PDB entry 1I9T | X-ray diffraction, 1.70 A resolution | chain A

== Chain A ==
Molecule: mRNA capping enzyme
From: Mus musculus
Notes: EC 3.1.3.33; fragment: tpase domain (residues 1-210)
Reference sequence: O55236 (MCE1_MOUSE); residue numbers follow UniProt; this construct covers 1-210
Amino-acid sequence (210 residues; each row starts with the number of its first residue):
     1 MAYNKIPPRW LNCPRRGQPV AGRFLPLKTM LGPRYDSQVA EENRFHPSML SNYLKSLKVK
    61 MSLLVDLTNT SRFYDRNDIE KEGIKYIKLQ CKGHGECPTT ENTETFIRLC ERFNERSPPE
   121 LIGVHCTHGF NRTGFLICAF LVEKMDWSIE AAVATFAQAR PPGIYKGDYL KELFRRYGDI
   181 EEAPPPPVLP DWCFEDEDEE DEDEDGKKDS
Not modelled in the structure: 1-4, 195-210
Construct notes: modified residue (126)
Modified / non-standard residues: Cys126 (s-hydroxycysteine; CSO)
Curated features (UniProtKB/Swiss-Prot):
  - active site: Cys126 (Phosphocysteine intermediate)
  - mutagenesis: Asp36 (D36A: No effect), Asp66 (D66A: Decrease of >90% of TPase activity), Cys110 (C110S: No effect), His125 (H125A: Decrease of 55-60% of TPase activity), Cys126 (C126S: Loss of TPase activity), Arg132 (R132A: Loss of TPase activity), Thr133 (T133A: Decrease of 55-60% of TPase activity), Cys138 (C138S: No effect), Asp168 (D168A: No effect)
Reported in the primary citation:
  - conformationally variable residues (order/disorder transition): Asn114 to Pro118
  - post-translational modification sites: Cys126
  - binding site for cacodylate ion: Cys193
  - catalytic residues: His128, Arg132 (proposed by the authors, not directly observed)
  - mutagenesis - N131A, R132A: abolished growth
  - mutagenesis - R9A, D66A, R72A, Q90L/H94A, H125A, T133A, Y165A: unchanged growth
  - mutagenesis - Y74A, H128A, R160A: decreased growth
  - mutagenesis - D66A: decreased catalytic activity

== Summary ==
From UniProt: active-site residue Cys126 and 9 mutagenesis sites. From the paper: catalytic residues His128
and Arg132; Y74A, H128A and R160A reduce growth; 12 substitutions were tested in all.
Chain A is mRNA capping enzyme (Mus musculus); the structure, Crystal structure of the oxidized RNA
triphosphatase domain of mouse mRNA capping enzyme, was determined by X-ray diffraction, deposited together
with 1I9S.
